PDB entry 4X1H | X-ray diffraction, 2.29 A resolution | chains A and C

Chain A:
Protein: Rhodopsin
Organism: Bos taurus
UniProt: P02699 (OPSD_BOVIN); residues 1-348 here = UniProt positions 1-348
Chain sequence (348 residues; each row starts with the number of its first residue):
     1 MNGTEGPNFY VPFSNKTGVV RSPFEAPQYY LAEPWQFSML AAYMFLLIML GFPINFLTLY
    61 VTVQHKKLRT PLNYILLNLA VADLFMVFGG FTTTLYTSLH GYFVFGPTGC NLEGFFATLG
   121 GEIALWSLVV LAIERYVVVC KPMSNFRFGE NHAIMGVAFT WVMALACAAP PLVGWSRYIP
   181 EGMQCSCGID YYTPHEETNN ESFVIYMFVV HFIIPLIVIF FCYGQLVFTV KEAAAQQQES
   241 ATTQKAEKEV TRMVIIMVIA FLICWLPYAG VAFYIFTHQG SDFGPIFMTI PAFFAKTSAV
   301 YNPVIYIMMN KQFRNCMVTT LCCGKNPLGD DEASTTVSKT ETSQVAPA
Not modelled in the structure: 327-348
Disulfides: Cys-110/Cys-187
Covalently attached groups: N-acetylglucosamine (NAG) linked to Asn-2, Asn-15; palmitic acid (PLM) linked to Cys-322, Cys-323
Reported in the primary citation:
  - post-translational modification sites: Asn-2, Asn-15, Cys-322, Cys-323
  - contacts within the chain: Arg-135/Tyr-223, Tyr-223/Tyr-306, Cys-264/Tyr-268 (water-mediated contact), Cys-264/Pro-291 (water-mediated contact), Tyr-268/Pro-291 (water-mediated contact)
  - conformationally variable residues (side-chain flip): Arg-135, Tyr-306
  - mutagenesis - M257Y: increased signaling (citing earlier work)

Chain C:
Protein: C-terminal derived peptide of guanine nucleotide-binding protein G(t) subunit alpha-1
Chain sequence (11 residues; row label = number of the first residue in the row):
   340 VLEDLKSCGL F

Interface between chain A and chain C:
Contacting residue pairs - 17 pairs, chain A then chain C:
  Leu-72(A) with Ser-346(C)
  Arg-135(A) with Cys-347(C), hydrogen bond (side chain-backbone); Leu-349(C)
  Val-138(A) with Asp-343(C)
  Val-139(A) with Val-340(C), hydrophobic; Leu-344(C), hydrophobic
  Lys-141(A) with Asp-343(C), salt bridge
  Leu-226(A) with Leu-349(C), hydrophobic
  Thr-242(A) with Leu-341(C); Phe-350(C)
  Thr-243(A) with Leu-341(C)
  Ala-246(A) with Leu-341(C), hydrophobic; Phe-350(C), hydrophobic
  Glu-249(A) with Leu-349(C)
  Val-250(A) with Leu-344(C), hydrophobic
  Asn-310(A) with Gly-348(C)
  Lys-311(A) with Phe-350(C), hydrogen bond (side chain-backbone)
Other interface residues (no listed pair), chain A (18 interface residues in all): Thr-229, Val-230, Ala-233, Lys-245, Met-253
From the paper, about this interface:
  - specific contacts: Arg-135(A)/Cys-347(C) (hydrogen bond), Arg-135(A)/Gly-348(C)

Summary:
Chain A and chain C form an interface of 18 and 9 residues respectively; the contacts include 2 hydrogen bonds
and 1 salt bridge. Among the polar pairs are Lys-141(A)/Asp-343(C), Arg-135(A)/Cys-347(C) and
Lys-311(A)/Phe-350(C). The paper describes a hydrogen bond between Arg-135(A) and Cys-347(C); a contact
between Arg-135(A) and Gly-348(C). The paper reports that M257Y of chain A increases signaling; modification
sites Asn-2(A), Asn-15(A) and Cys-322(A) among others.
Here chain A is Rhodopsin (Bos taurus) and chain C is C-terminal derived peptide of guanine nucleotide-binding
protein G(t) subunit alpha-1. Entry 4X1H (Opsin/G(alpha) peptide complex stabilized by nonyl-glucoside) was
determined by X-ray diffraction.
